7DY6 - chains H and D of the 11 polymer chains in the assembly; structure by electron microscopy, 3.68 A resolution.

[Chain H]
Molecule: 63-nt DNA strand
Sequence (63 nucleotides; each row starts with the number of its first residue):
     3 AACAAAATGA TTGACAAAAG TGTTAAATTG TGCTATAATG GGAGCTGTCA CGGATGCAGG
    63 GGA

[Chain D]
Molecule: DNA-directed RNA polymerase subunit beta'
Organism: Escherichia coli (strain K12)
Notes: EC 2.7.7.6
Reference sequence: P0A8T7 (RPOC_ECOLI); residue numbers follow UniProt; this construct covers 1-1407
Amino-acid sequence (1407 residues; numbered 1 to 1407; the number before each row is that of its first residue):
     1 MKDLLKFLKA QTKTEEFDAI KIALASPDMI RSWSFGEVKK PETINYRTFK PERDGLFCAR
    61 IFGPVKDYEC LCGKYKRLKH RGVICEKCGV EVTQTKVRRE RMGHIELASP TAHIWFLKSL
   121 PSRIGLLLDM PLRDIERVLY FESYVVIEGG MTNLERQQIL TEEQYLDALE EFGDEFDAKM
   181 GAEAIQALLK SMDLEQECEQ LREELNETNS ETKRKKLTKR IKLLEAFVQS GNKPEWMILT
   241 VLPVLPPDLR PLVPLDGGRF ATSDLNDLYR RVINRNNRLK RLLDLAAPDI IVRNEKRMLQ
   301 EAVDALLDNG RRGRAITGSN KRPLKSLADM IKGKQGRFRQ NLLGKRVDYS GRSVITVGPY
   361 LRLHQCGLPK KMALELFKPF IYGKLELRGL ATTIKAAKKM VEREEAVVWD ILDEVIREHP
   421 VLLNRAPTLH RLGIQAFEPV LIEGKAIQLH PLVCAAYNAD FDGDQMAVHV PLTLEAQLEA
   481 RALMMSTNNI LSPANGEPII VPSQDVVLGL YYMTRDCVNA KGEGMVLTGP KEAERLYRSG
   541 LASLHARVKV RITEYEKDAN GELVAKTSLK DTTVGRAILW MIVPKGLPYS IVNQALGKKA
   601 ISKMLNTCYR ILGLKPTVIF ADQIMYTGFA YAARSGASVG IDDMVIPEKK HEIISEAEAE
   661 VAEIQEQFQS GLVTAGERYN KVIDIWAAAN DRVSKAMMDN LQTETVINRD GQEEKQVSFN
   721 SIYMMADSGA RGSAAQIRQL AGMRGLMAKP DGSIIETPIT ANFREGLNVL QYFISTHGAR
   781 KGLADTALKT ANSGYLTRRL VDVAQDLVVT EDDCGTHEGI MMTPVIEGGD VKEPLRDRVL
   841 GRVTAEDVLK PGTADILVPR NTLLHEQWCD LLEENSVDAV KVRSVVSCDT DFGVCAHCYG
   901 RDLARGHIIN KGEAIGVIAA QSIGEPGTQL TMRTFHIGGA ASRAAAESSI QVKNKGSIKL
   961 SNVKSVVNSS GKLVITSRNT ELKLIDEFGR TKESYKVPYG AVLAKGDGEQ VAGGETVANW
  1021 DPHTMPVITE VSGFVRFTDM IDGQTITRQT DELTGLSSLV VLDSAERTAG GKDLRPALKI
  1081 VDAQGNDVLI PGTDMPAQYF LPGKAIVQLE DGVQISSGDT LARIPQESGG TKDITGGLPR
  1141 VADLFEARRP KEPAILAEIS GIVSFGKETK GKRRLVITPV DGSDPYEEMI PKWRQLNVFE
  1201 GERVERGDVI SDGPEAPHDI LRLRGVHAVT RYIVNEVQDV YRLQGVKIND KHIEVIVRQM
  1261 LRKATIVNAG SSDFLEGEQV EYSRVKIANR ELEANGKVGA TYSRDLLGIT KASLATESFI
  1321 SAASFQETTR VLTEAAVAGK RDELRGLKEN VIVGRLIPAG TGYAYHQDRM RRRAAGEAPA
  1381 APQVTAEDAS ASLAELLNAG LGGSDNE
Unresolved in the structure: 1, 342-344, 933-943, 1181-1184, 1298-1299, 1377-1407
Swiss-Prot annotation at these positions:
  - binding site (Zn(2+)): Cys-70, Cys-72, Cys-85, Cys-88, Cys-814, Cys-888, Cys-895, Cys-898
  - binding site (Mg(2+)): Asp-460, Asp-462, Asp-464
  - modified residue: Lys-983 (N6-acetyllysine)
  - mutagenesis: Gln-504 (Q504P: Resistant to antibiotics salinamide A and B), Asn-690 (N690D: Resistant to antibiotics salinamide A and B), Met-697 (M697V: Resistant to antibiotics salinamide A and B), Ala-735 (A735T: Resistant to antibiotics salinamide A and B), Arg-738 (R738C/H/P/S: Resistant to antibiotics salinamide A and B), Ala-748 (A748E: Resistant to antibiotics salinamide A and B), Pro-758 (P758S/T: Resistant to antibiotics salinamide A and B), Phe-763 (F763C: Resistant to antibiotics salinamide A and B), Ser-775 (S775A: Resistant to antibiotics salinamide A and B), Ala-779 (A779T/V: Resistant to antibiotics salinamide A and B), Arg-780 (R780C: Resistant to antibiotics salinamide A and B), Gly-782 (G782A/C: Resistant to antibiotics salinamide A and B), 1 further mutagenesis entry in UniProt
Metal / ion sites: Zn2+ site 1: Cys-70, Cys-72, Cys-85, Cys-88; Mg2+: Asp-460, Asp-464; Zn2+ site 2: Cys-888, Cys-895, Cys-898

[How chain H and chain D interact]
Residue-residue contacts (9):
  DT31(H) / Tyr-46(D)  phosphate contact
  DC53(H) / Arg-1148(D)  phosphate contact
  DG54(H) / Arg-1148(D)  phosphate contact
  DG55(H) / Lys-1311(D)  salt bridge to the phosphate
  DG62(H) / Lys-1170(D)  phosphate contact
  DG63(H) / Lys-1167(D)  phosphate contact
  DG63(H) / Lys-1170(D)  phosphate contact
  DG63(H) / Gly-1171(D)  phosphate contact
  DG64(H) / Lys-1167(D)  salt bridge to the phosphate
Also at the interface, not in a pair above, chain H (8 interface residues in all): DA56
Also at the interface, not in a pair above, chain D (7 interface residues in all): Lys-219

[In short]
Chain H and chain D form an interface of 8 and 7 residues respectively; the contacts include 2 salt bridges.
Among the polar pairs are DG55(H)/Lys-1311(D) and DG64(H)/Lys-1167(D). From UniProt: 8 Zn2+-binding residues,
3 Mg2+-binding residues and 13 mutagenesis sites on chain D.
Chain H is a 63-nt DNA strand and chain D is DNA-directed RNA polymerase subunit beta' (Escherichia coli
(strain K12)); the structure, A refined cryo-EM structure of an Escherichia coli RNAP-promoter open complex
(RPo) with SspA, was determined by electron microscopy.
